PDB entry 6CDU | X-ray diffraction, 3.45 A resolution | chains C and D of the 5 polymer chains in the assembly

== Chain C (and D) ==
Name: chimeric alpha1GABAA receptor
Source organism: Dickeya dadantii (strain 3937)
Notes: chain D of this document is another copy of the same molecule, construct and numbering; everything in this record applies to it too
Reference sequence: chimeric construct of E0SJQ4, P14867: residues 1-199 from E0SJQ4 (E0SJQ4_DICD3) positions 22-220 (UniProt number = residue number + 21); residues 222-313 from P14867 positions 249-340 (UniProt number = residue number + 27); residues 388-417 from P14867 positions 415-444 (UniProt number = residue number + 27)
Amino-acid sequence (324 residues; row label = number of the first residue in the row; note: 93 numbers in that range are skipped by the numbering (no residue carries them; nothing is unmodelled there)):
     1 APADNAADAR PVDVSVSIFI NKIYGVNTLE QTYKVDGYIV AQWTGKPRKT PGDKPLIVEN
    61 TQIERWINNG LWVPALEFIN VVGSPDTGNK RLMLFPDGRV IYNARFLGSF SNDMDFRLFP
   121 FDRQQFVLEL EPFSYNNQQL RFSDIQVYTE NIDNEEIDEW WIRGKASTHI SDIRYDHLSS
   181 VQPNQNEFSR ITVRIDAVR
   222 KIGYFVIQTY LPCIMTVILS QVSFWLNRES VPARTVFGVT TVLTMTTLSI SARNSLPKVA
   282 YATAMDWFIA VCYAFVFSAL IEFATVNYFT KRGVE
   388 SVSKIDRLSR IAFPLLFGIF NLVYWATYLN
Disordered / not traced: 1-9, 417
Construct notes: linker (314-316)
Small-molecule neighbours:
  - (3a,5a)-3-Hydroxypregnane-11,20-dione (EY4), molecule 1: Ile239, Gln242, Val243, Trp246, Arg397, Pro401
  - (3a,5a)-3-Hydroxypregnane-11,20-dione (EY4), molecule 2: Ala305, Thr306, Tyr309
Swiss-Prot annotation at these positions:
  - binding site (3alpha-hydroxy-5alpha-pregnan-11,20-dione): Trp246
Reported in the primary citation:
  - binding site for (3a,5a)-3-Hydroxypregnane-11,20-dione: Gln242, Val243, Trp246, Ala305, Thr306, Tyr309, Phe310, Pro401
  - mutagenesis - Q242L, T306A: unchanged signaling in response to PPA
  - mutagenesis - W246L (3300 +/- 300 uM): decreased signaling in response to PPA
  - mutagenesis - Q242L, T306A: decreased signaling in response to (3a,5a)-3-Hydroxypregnane-11,20-dione
  - mutagenesis - W246L: abolished signaling in response to (3a,5a)-3-Hydroxypregnane-11,20-dione
  - mutagenesis - W246L: abolished signaling in response to activation by alphaxalone
  - mutagenesis - T306A: decreased signaling in response to alpha1beta3 GABAAR

== Chain C / chain D interface ==
Residue-residue contacts - 79 pairs, chain C then chain D:
  Phe19(C) with His177(D)
  Asn21(C) with Ile79(D)
  Lys22(C) with Ile79(D); Asn80(D); Val81(D), hydrogen bond (side chain-backbone)
  Tyr24(C) with Val82(D), hydrogen bond (side chain-backbone)
  Asp36(C) with Val81(D)
  Tyr38(C) with Glu77(D), hydrogen bond; Ile79(D); Glu131(D); Phe133(D), hydrophobic; His177(D)
  Gln42(C) with Ser180(D); Val181(D)
  Ile57(C) with Ser134(D); Tyr135(D), hydrophobic; Gln139(D)
  Glu59(C) with Val73(D); Pro74(D); Ala75(D), hydrogen bond (side chain-backbone); Phe133(D); Ser134(D), hydrogen bond
  Thr61(C) with Glu64(D), hydrogen bond; Ile67(D)
  Gln62(C) with Ile67(D); Asn68(D), hydrogen bond
  Asp86(C) with Gly83(D); Ser84(D), hydrogen bond
  Asn89(C) with Ala75(D); Phe133(D)
  Arg91(C) with Phe133(D); Ser134(D), hydrogen bond; Leu178(D); Gln182(D), hydrogen bond
  Met93(C) with Val181(D), hydrophobic; Gln182(D)
  Ile101(C) with Val181(D), hydrophobic
  Asn103(C) with Phe133(D)
  Arg105(C) with Glu77(D), salt bridge; Phe78(D), hydrogen bond (side chain-backbone); Ile79(D), hydrogen bond (side chain-backbone); Val81(D)
  Leu107(C) with Val82(D); Gly83(D)
  Gln146(C) with Ser180(D)
  Tyr148(C) with His177(D)
  Asn151(C) with Asp176(D)
  Asp158(C) with Gln31(D)
  Glu159(C) with Pro278(D); Lys279(D)
  Lys222(C) with Ala281(D)
  Tyr225(C) with Arg274(D); Asn275(D); Lys279(D); Val280(D)
  Ile228(C) with Arg274(D)
  Gln229(C) with Ile271(D), hydrogen bond (side chain-backbone); Arg274(D); Asn275(D)
  Pro233(C) with Thr267(D)
  Met236(C) with Tyr294(D); Phe298(D), hydrophobic
  Ile239(C) with Phe298(D), hydrophobic
  Leu240(C) with Val263(D), hydrophobic; Phe298(D), hydrophobic; Leu301(D), hydrophobic
  Val243(C) with Ala305(D), hydrophobic
  Trp246(C) with Tyr309(D), hydrophobic
  Leu247(C) with Asn308(D)
  Glu250(C) with Val252(D); Asn308(D), hydrogen bond
  Pro253(C) with Pro253(D), hydrophobic
  Ala254(C) with Val252(D), hydrophobic
  Val257(C) with Val260(D), hydrophobic
  Phe258(C) with Thr256(D)
  Thr265(C) with Leu264(D)
  Ser276(C) with Lys279(D), hydrogen bond
  Arg394(C) with Tyr309(D), hydrogen bond
  Arg397(C) with Tyr309(D)
Other interface residues (no listed pair), chain C (57 interface residues in all): Ser17, Val40, Asn60, Arg65, Lys90, Phe95, Ala104, Trp161, Gly224, Phe226, Ser251, Thr261, Leu269
Other interface residues (no listed pair), chain D (50 interface residues in all): Leu29, Ser111, Tyr175, Ser270

== Summary ==
Chain C and chain D form an interface of 57 and 50 residues respectively, with 16 hydrogen bonds and 1 salt
bridge. Polar contacts include Arg105(C)-Glu77(D), Lys22(C)-Val81(D) and Tyr24(C)-Val82(D). From the paper: a
binding site for (3a,5a)-3-Hydroxypregnane-11,20-dione at Gln242(C), Val243(C) and Trp246(C) among others;
Q242L and T306A of chain C reduce signaling in response to (3a,5a)-3-Hydroxypregnane-11,20-dione.
Chain C and chain D are both chimeric alpha1GABAA receptor (Dickeya dadantii (strain 3937)); the structure,
Crystal structure of a chimeric human alpha1GABAA receptor in complex with alphaxalone, was determined by
X-ray diffraction together with 6D1S from the same study.
